PDB entry 5Z23 | X-ray diffraction, 2.73 A resolution | chains E and J of the 10 polymer chains in the assembly

== Chain E ==
Name: Histone H3.1, Histone H3-like centromeric protein A
From: Homo sapiens
UniProt: chimeric construct of P68431, P49450: residues 0-74 from P68431 (H31_HUMAN) positions 1-75 (UniProt number = residue number + 1); residues 75-114 from P49450 positions 75-114 (same numbers); residues 115-137 from P68431 (H31_HUMAN) positions 114-136 (UniProt number = residue number - 1)
Sequence (141 residues; each row starts with the number of its first residue; numbers below 1 keep their minus sign (Gly-3 is residue -3)):
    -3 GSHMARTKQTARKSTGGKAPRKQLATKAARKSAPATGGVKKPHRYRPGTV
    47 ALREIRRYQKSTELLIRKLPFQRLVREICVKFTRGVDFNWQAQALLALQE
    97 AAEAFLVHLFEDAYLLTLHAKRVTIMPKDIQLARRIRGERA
Not modelled in the structure: -3 to 37
Sequence notes: expression tag (-3 to -1)
UniProt features mapped onto this chain:
  - modified residue: Arg2 (Asymmetric dimethylarginine), Thr3 (Phosphothreonine), Lys4 (Allysine), Gln5 (5-glutamyl dopamine), Thr6 (Phosphothreonine), Arg8 (Citrulline), Lys9 (N6,N6,N6-trimethyllysine), Ser10 (ADP-ribosylserine), Thr11 (Phosphothreonine), Lys14 (N6-(2-hydroxyisobutyryl)lysine), Arg17 (Asymmetric dimethylarginine), Lys18 (N6-(2-hydroxyisobutyryl)lysine), Lys23 (N6-(2-hydroxyisobutyryl)lysine), Arg26 (Citrulline), Lys27 (N6,N6,N6-trimethyllysine), Ser28 (ADP-ribosylserine), Lys36 (N6,N6,N6-trimethyllysine), Lys37 (N6-methyllysine), Tyr41 (Phosphotyrosine), Lys56 (N6,N6,N6-trimethyllysine) and 4 more in UniProt
  - lipidation: Lys18 (N6-decanoyllysine)

== Chain J ==
Molecule: 146-nt DNA strand
From: Homo sapiens
Sequence (146 nucleotides; numbered 147 to 292; the number before each row is that of its first residue):
   147 ATCAATATCCACCTGCAGATTCTACCAAAAGTGTATTTGGAAACTGCTCC
   197 ATCAAAAGGCATGTTCAGCTGAATTCAGCTGAACATGCCTTTTGATGGAG
   247 CAGTTTCCAAATACACTTTTGGTAGAATCTGCAGGTGGATATTGAT

== Chain E / chain J interface ==
Contacting residue pairs (27):
  His39(E) - DG290(J)  sugar contact
  Arg40(E) - DG290(J)  sugar contact
  Arg40(E) - DA291(J)  phosphate contact
  Tyr41(E) - DT289(J)  phosphate contact
  Tyr41(E) - DG290(J)  sugar contact
  Arg42(E) - DG214(J)  salt bridge to the phosphate
  Arg42(E) - DC215(J)  salt bridge to the phosphate
  Arg42(E) - DG290(J)  hydrogen bond to the phosphate
  Arg42(E) - DA291(J)  salt bridge to the phosphate
  Pro43(E) - DC215(J)  sugar contact
  Thr45(E) - DT289(J)  phosphate contact
  Thr45(E) - DG290(J)  hydrogen bond to the phosphate
  Arg63(E) - DC206(J)  phosphate contact
  Arg63(E) - DA207(J)  salt bridge to the phosphate
  Arg72(E) - DA197(J)  salt bridge to the phosphate
  Asn85(E) - DC196(J)  phosphate contact
  Asn85(E) - DA197(J)  phosphate contact
  Trp86(E) - DC196(J)  sugar contact
  Trp86(E) - DA197(J)  hydrogen bond to the phosphate
  Gln87(E) - DC196(J)  phosphate contact
  Ala88(E) - DC196(J)  phosphate contact
  Arg118(E) - DG217(J)  phosphate contact
  Arg118(E) - DA218(J)  phosphate contact
  Val119(E) - DT216(J)  phosphate contact
  Val119(E) - DG217(J)  hydrogen bond to the phosphate
  Thr120(E) - DT216(J)  phosphate contact
  Thr120(E) - DG217(J)  hydrogen bond to the phosphate
Interface residues without a listed pair, chain E (19 interface residues in all): Arg52, Phe84, Met122, Lys124

== In short ==
19 residues of chain E face 12 of chain J across their interface, with 5 hydrogen bonds and 5 salt bridges.
Polar pairs include Arg42(E)-DG290(J), Thr45(E)-DG290(J) and Trp86(E)-DA197(J).
Here chain E is Histone H3.1, Histone H3-like centromeric protein A and chain J is a 146-nt DNA strand, both
from Homo sapiens. Entry 5Z23 (Crystal structure of the nucleosome containing a chimeric histone H3/CENP-A
CATD) was determined by X-ray diffraction (same publication as 5ZBX).
